PDB entry 1KY4 | X-ray diffraction, 2.80 A resolution | chains A and B of the 4 polymer chains in the assembly

Chain A:
Protein: S-adenosylhomocysteine hydrolase
Organism: Rattus norvegicus
Notes: EC 3.3.1.1
UniProt: P10760 (SAHH_RAT); numbering as in UniProt (aligned over 1-431)
Sequence (431 residues; each row starts with the number of its first residue):
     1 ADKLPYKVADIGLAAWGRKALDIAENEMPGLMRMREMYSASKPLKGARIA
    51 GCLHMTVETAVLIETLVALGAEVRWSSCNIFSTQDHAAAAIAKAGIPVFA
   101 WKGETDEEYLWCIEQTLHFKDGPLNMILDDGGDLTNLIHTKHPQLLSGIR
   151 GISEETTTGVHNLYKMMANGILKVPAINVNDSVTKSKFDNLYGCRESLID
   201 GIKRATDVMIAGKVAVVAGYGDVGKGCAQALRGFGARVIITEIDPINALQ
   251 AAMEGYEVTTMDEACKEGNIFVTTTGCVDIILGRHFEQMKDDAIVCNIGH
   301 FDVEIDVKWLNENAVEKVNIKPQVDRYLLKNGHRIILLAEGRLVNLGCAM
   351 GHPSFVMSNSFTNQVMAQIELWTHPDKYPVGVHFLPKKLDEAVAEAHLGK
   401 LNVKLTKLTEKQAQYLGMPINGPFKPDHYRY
Unresolved in the structure: 1-3
Residues lining bound ligands:
  - NAD (nicotinamide-adenine-dinucleotide), molecule 1: D189, N190, C194, A218, G219, Y220, G221, D222, V223, T241, E242, I243, D244, N247, T274, T275, G276, C277, I280, I298, G299, H300, L343, N345, H352
  - NAD, molecule 2: T406, L408, Q412, L416, K425, Y429

Chain B:
Protein: S-adenosylhomocysteine hydrolase
Organism: Rattus norvegicus
Notes: EC 3.3.1.1
UniProt: P10760 (SAHH_RAT); residues 1001-1431 here correspond to UniProt positions 1-431 (UniProt number = residue number - 1000)
Sequence (431 residues; row label = number of the first residue in the row):
  1001 ADKLPYKVADIGLAAWGRKALDIAENEMPGLMRMREMYSASKPLKGARIA
  1051 GCLHMTVETAVLIETLVALGAEVRWSSCNIFSTQDHAAAAIAKAGIPVFA
  1101 WKGETDEEYLWCIEQTLHFKDGPLNMILDDGGDLTNLIHTKHPQLLSGIR
  1151 GISEETTTGVHNLYKMMANGILKVPAINVNDSVTKSKFDNLYGCRESLID
  1201 GIKRATDVMIAGKVAVVAGYGDVGKGCAQALRGFGARVIITEIDPINALQ
  1251 AAMEGYEVTTMDEACKEGNIFVTTTGCVDIILGRHFEQMKDDAIVCNIGH
  1301 FDVEIDVKWLNENAVEKVNIKPQVDRYLLKNGHRIILLAEGRLVNLGCAM
  1351 GHPSFVMSNSFTNQVMAQIELWTHPDKYPVGVHFLPKKLDEAVAEAHLGK
  1401 LNVKLTKLTEKQAQYLGMPINGPFKPDHYRY
Unresolved in the structure: 1001-1003
Residues lining bound ligands:
  - NAD (nicotinamide-adenine-dinucleotide), molecule 1: D1189, N1190, C1194, A1218, G1219, Y1220, G1221, D1222, V1223, T1241, E1242, I1243, D1244, N1247, T1274, T1275, G1276, C1277, I1280, I1298, G1299, H1300, L1343, N1345, H1352
  - NAD, molecule 2: T1406, L1408, Q1412, L1416, K1425, Y1429

Interface between chain A and chain B:
Contacting residue pairs (123; chain A residue first):
  D181(A) with H1428(B), salt bridge; R1430(B), hydrogen bond (backbone-side chain)
  S182(A) with R1430(B)
  V183(A) with I1246(B), hydrophobic; R1430(B)
  K187(A) with Q1250(B)
  F188(A) with L1249(B), hydrophobic; M1253(B), hydrophobic
  Y192(A) with Q1250(B); M1253(B); E1254(B), hydrogen bond
  R195(A) with M1253(B), hydrogen bond (side chain-backbone); E1254(B), salt bridge
  G221(A) with Y1429(B)
  K225(A) with Y1431(B)
  Q229(A) with E1254(B), hydrogen bond
  E242(A) with L1405(B); T1406(B), hydrogen bond (backbone-backbone)
  I243(A) with L1405(B); T1406(B); L1408(B), hydrophobic; F1424(B)
  D244(A) with L1405(B); F1424(B); K1425(B), salt bridge; Y1431(B)
  P245(A) with E1391(B); A1394(B); E1395(B); L1398(B), hydrophobic; L1405(B), hydrophobic; F1424(B)
  I246(A) with V1183(B), hydrophobic; E1391(B); A1394(B), hydrophobic; Y1431(B), hydrophobic
  N247(A) with K1425(B), hydrogen bond; Y1429(B); Y1431(B)
  A248(A) with L1405(B), hydrophobic
  L249(A) with F1188(B), hydrophobic; L1398(B), hydrophobic
  Q250(A) with Y1192(B); Y1431(B), hydrogen bond (side chain-backbone)
  A252(A) with V1403(B), hydrophobic
  M253(A) with F1188(B), hydrophobic; Y1192(B); R1195(B), hydrogen bond (backbone-side chain)
  E254(A) with Y1192(B), hydrogen bond; R1195(B), salt bridge; Q1229(B), hydrogen bond
  V258(A) with V1403(B), hydrophobic; K1404(B), hydrogen bond (backbone-backbone)
  T259(A) with K1404(B); T1406(B)
  T260(A) with T1406(B)
  G276(A) with Y1415(B); L1416(B)
  C277(A) with Q1412(B); Y1415(B), hydrophobic; L1416(B), hydrophobic
  V278(A) with K1411(B); Q1412(B), hydrogen bond (backbone-side chain); Y1415(B)
  D279(A) with K1411(B), salt bridge; Q1412(B), hydrogen bond (backbone-side chain)
  H300(A) with Y1415(B), hydrogen bond
  V303(A) with Y1415(B)
  F384(A) with H1428(B)
  E391(A) with P1245(B); I1246(B)
  A394(A) with P1245(B); I1246(B), hydrophobic
  E395(A) with P1245(B)
  L398(A) with P1245(B); L1249(B), hydrophobic
  V403(A) with A1252(B), hydrophobic; V1258(B), hydrophobic
  K404(A) with V1258(B), hydrogen bond (backbone-backbone); T1259(B); T1260(B)
  L405(A) with E1242(B); I1243(B); D1244(B); P1245(B); A1248(B), hydrophobic
  T406(A) with E1242(B), hydrogen bond (backbone-backbone); I1243(B); T1259(B); T1260(B)
  L408(A) with I1243(B), hydrophobic
  K411(A) with V1278(B); D1279(B)
  Q412(A) with C1277(B); V1278(B), hydrogen bond (side chain-backbone); D1279(B), hydrogen bond (side chain-backbone); I1280(B)
  Y415(A) with G1276(B); C1277(B), hydrophobic; V1278(B), hydrophobic; H1300(B), hydrogen bond; V1303(B)
  L416(A) with G1276(B); C1277(B), hydrophobic
  F424(A) with I1243(B); D1244(B); P1245(B)
  K425(A) with D1244(B), salt bridge; N1247(B), hydrogen bond
  H428(A) with D1181(B), salt bridge; F1384(B)
  Y429(A) with G1221(B); N1247(B); R1430(B)
  R430(A) with D1181(B), hydrogen bond (side chain-backbone); V1183(B); Y1429(B); R1430(B)
  Y431(A) with K1225(B); D1244(B); I1246(B), hydrophobic; N1247(B); Q1250(B), hydrogen bond (backbone-side chain)
Also at the interface, not in a pair above, chain A (61 interface residues in all): T184, S186, D222, T241, I280, N359, D390, H397, L401, N402
Also at the interface, not in a pair above, chain B (62 interface residues in all): S1182, T1184, S1186, K1187, D1222, T1241, N1359, D1390, H1397, L1401, N1402, M1418

In short:
The interface between chain A and chain B involves 61 residues on one side and 62 on the other; the contacts
include 22 hydrogen bonds and 7 salt bridges. Among the polar pairs are D181(A)-H1428(B), R195(A)-E1254(B) and
D244(A)-K1425(B).
Chain A and chain B are both S-adenosylhomocysteine hydrolase (Rattus norvegicus); the structure,
S-Adenosylhomocysteine hydrolase refined with noncrystallographic restraints, was determined by X-ray
diffraction (same publication as 1KY5).
